PDB entry 1GKM | X-ray diffraction, 1.00 A resolution | chain B

# Chain B
Protein: Histidine ammonia-lyase
Source organism: Pseudomonas putida
Notes: EC 4.3.1.3
Reference sequence: P21310 (HUTH_PSEPU); aligned to UniProt positions 2-508 over residues 1-507 (the alignment contains insertions or deletions, so no single offset holds)
Amino-acid sequence (507 residues; row label = number of the first residue in the row):
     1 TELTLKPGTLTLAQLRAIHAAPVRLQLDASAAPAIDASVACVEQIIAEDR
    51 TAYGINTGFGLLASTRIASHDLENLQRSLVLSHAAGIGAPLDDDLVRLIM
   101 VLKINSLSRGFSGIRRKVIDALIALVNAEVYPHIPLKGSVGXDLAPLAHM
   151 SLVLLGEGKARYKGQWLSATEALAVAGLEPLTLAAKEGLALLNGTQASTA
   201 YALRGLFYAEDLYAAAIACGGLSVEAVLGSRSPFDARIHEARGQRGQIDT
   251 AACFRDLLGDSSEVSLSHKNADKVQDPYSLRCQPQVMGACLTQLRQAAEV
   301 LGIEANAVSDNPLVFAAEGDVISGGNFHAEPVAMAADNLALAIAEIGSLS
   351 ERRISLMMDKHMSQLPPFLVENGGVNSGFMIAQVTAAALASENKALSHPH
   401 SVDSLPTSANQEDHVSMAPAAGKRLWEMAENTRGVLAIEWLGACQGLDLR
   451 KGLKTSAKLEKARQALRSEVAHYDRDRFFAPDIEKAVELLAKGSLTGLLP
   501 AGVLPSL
Construct notes: conflict ZRF_142 (Gly145 in P21310), Ala-271 (Cys274 in P21310)
Modified positions: ZRF (2-[(4E)-2-[(1S)-1-aminoethyl]-4-(hydroxymethylidene)-5-oxo-4,5-dihydro-1H-imidazol-1-yl]acetic acid) at position 142
Glycans and other covalent adducts: cysteine (CYS) linked to ZRF_142
Small-molecule neighbours: cysteine (CYS): Tyr-53, Leu-144, Leu-189, Asn-193, Tyr-278, Arg-281, Phe-327, Glu-412

# Summary
Covalently linked cysteine: at ZRF_142.
Chain B is Histidine ammonia-lyase (Pseudomonas putida); the structure, Histidine ammonia-lyase (hal) from
pseudomonas putida inhibited with L-cysteine, was determined by X-ray diffraction (same publication as 1GKJ).
